Entry 8R2W (X-ray diffraction, 1.46 A resolution); this record covers chains A and B.

# Chain A (and B)
Name: Hydroxyquinol 1,2-dioxygenase
Source organism: Trametes versicolor
Notes: chain B of this document is another copy of the same molecule, construct and numbering; everything in this record applies to it too
Chain sequence (347 residues; row label = number of the first residue in the row):
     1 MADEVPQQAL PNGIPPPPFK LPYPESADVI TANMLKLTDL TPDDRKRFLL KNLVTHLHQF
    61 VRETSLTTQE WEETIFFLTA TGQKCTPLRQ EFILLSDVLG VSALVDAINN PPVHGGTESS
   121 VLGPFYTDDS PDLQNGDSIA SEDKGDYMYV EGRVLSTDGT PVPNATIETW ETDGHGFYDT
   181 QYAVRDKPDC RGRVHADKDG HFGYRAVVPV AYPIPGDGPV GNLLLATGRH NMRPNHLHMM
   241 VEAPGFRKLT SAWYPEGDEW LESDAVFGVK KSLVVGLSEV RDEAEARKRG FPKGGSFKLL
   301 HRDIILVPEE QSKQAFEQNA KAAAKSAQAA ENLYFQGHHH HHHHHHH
Disordered / not traced: 1-19, 310-347
Bound ions: Fe ion: Y178, H236, H238
Small-molecule neighbours:
  - phosphatidylethanolamine (PTY), molecule 1: K46, L49, L50, L53, L57, L66, W71, T74, I75, L78
  - phosphatidylethanolamine (PTY), molecule 2: L53, H56, L57, F60, L66, E73, T74, F76, F77, L78, A80, F92, L95, S96, L99, V101, P219, N222, L223, A226, T227
From the paper describing this entry:
  - conformationally variable residues (side-chain flip): Y212

# How chain A and chain B interact
Contacting residue pairs (133; chain A residue first):
  L21(A) - E262(B)
  Y23(A) - L261(B)
  Y23(A) - E262(B)  hydrogen bond
  Y23(A) - V269(B)  hydrophobic
  Y23(A) - K271(B)
  P24(A) - F267(B)
  P24(A) - V269(B)
  E25(A) - K270(B)
  E25(A) - K271(B)  hydrogen bond (side chain-backbone)
  A27(A) - L104(B)  hydrophobic
  I30(A) - G100(B)
  I30(A) - A103(B)
  I30(A) - L104(B)
  T31(A) - L104(B)
  M34(A) - V98(B)
  M34(A) - L99(B)
  M34(A) - R229(B)
  M34(A) - F267(B)  hydrophobic
  L37(A) - F267(B)  hydrophobic
  L40(A) - T227(B)
  L40(A) - G228(B)
  T41(A) - A226(B)
  T41(A) - T227(B)
  P42(A) - A226(B)
  R45(A) - T64(B)  hydrogen bond (side chain-backbone)
  R45(A) - S65(B)  hydrogen bond (side chain-backbone)
  R45(A) - L66(B)
  R45(A) - E70(B)  salt bridge
  F48(A) - E63(B)
  F48(A) - T64(B)
  L49(A) - F60(B)
  L49(A) - T64(B)
  L49(A) - E70(B)
  L50(A) - T227(B)
  N52(A) - F60(B)
  N52(A) - E63(B)
  N52(A) - T64(B)
  L53(A) - F60(B)
  H56(A) - H56(B)  hydrogen bond
  H56(A) - Q59(B)
  H56(A) - F60(B)
  H56(A) - E63(B)  salt bridge
  H58(A) - L99(B)  hydrogen bond (side chain-backbone)
  H58(A) - G100(B)
  H58(A) - L104(B)
  Q59(A) - H56(B)
  F60(A) - L49(B)
  F60(A) - N52(B)
  F60(A) - L53(B)
  F60(A) - H56(B)
  V61(A) - L104(B)  hydrophobic
  V61(A) - V105(B)  hydrophobic
  V61(A) - I108(B)  hydrophobic
  R62(A) - L104(B)
  E63(A) - F48(B)
  E63(A) - N52(B)
  E63(A) - H56(B)  salt bridge
  T64(A) - R45(B)  hydrogen bond (backbone-side chain)
  T64(A) - F48(B)
  T64(A) - L49(B)
  T64(A) - N52(B)
  S65(A) - R45(B)  hydrogen bond (backbone-side chain)
  L66(A) - R45(B)
  L66(A) - N109(B)  hydrogen bond (backbone-side chain)
  T67(A) - N109(B)
  T68(A) - N109(B)  hydrogen bond (backbone-side chain)
  E70(A) - R45(B)  salt bridge
  E70(A) - L49(B)
  W71(A) - I93(B)  hydrophobic
  W71(A) - S96(B)  hydrogen bond
  W71(A) - S102(B)
  W71(A) - V105(B)
  I75(A) - Q90(B)
  I75(A) - F92(B)
  I75(A) - I93(B)  hydrophobic
  L78(A) - F92(B)
  T79(A) - C85(B)
  T79(A) - Q90(B)  hydrogen bond
  T79(A) - F92(B)
  G82(A) - Q83(B)  hydrogen bond (backbone-side chain)
  Q83(A) - G82(B)  hydrogen bond (side chain-backbone)
  Q83(A) - C85(B)  hydrogen bond (side chain-backbone)
  C85(A) - T79(B)
  C85(A) - Q83(B)  hydrogen bond (backbone-side chain)
  Q90(A) - I75(B)
  Q90(A) - T79(B)  hydrogen bond
  F92(A) - I75(B)
  F92(A) - L78(B)
  F92(A) - T79(B)
  I93(A) - W71(B)  hydrophobic
  I93(A) - I75(B)  hydrophobic
  S96(A) - W71(B)  hydrogen bond
  V98(A) - M34(B)
  L99(A) - M34(B)
  L99(A) - H58(B)  hydrogen bond (backbone-side chain)
  G100(A) - I30(B)
  G100(A) - H58(B)
  S102(A) - W71(B)
  A103(A) - I30(B)
  L104(A) - A27(B)  hydrophobic
  L104(A) - I30(B)
  L104(A) - T31(B)
  L104(A) - H58(B)
  L104(A) - V61(B)  hydrophobic
  L104(A) - R62(B)
  V105(A) - V61(B)  hydrophobic
  V105(A) - W71(B)  hydrophobic
  I108(A) - V61(B)  hydrophobic
  I108(A) - R62(B)
  N109(A) - L66(B)  hydrogen bond (side chain-backbone)
  N109(A) - T67(B)
  N109(A) - T68(B)  hydrogen bond (side chain-backbone)
  A226(A) - T41(B)
  A226(A) - P42(B)
  T227(A) - L40(B)
  T227(A) - T41(B)
  T227(A) - L50(B)
  G228(A) - L40(B)
  R229(A) - M34(B)
  L261(A) - Y23(B)
  E262(A) - K20(B)
  E262(A) - L21(B)
  E262(A) - Y23(B)
  S263(A) - K20(B)
  F267(A) - P24(B)
  F267(A) - N33(B)
  F267(A) - M34(B)  hydrophobic
  F267(A) - L37(B)  hydrophobic
  V269(A) - Y23(B)  hydrophobic
  V269(A) - P24(B)
  K270(A) - E25(B)
  K271(A) - Y23(B)
  K271(A) - E25(B)  hydrogen bond (backbone-side chain)
Interface residues without a listed pair, chain A (70 interface residues in all): N33, L57, V101, A107, N110, H230, G268, V274
Interface residues without a listed pair, chain B (68 interface residues in all): L57, V101, A107, G268, V274

# Summary
70 residues of chain A and 68 residues of chain B are in contact; the contacts include 22 hydrogen bonds and 4
salt bridges. Polar contacts include R45(A)-E70(B), H56(A)-E63(B) and Y23(A)-E262(B). Chain A binds
phosphatidylethanolamine. Y178(A), H236(A) and H238(A) coordinate a Fe ion ion. From the paper: conformational
variability at Y212(A).
Both chains are Hydroxyquinol 1,2-dioxygenase (Trametes versicolor). Entry 8R2W (Crystal structure of
hydroxyquinol-1,2-dioxygenase from Trametes versicolor (TvHDX1)) was determined by X-ray diffraction,
deposited together with 8R2T, 8R2U, 8R2V and 8R2X.
